9JIN - chains A and L of the 6 polymer chains in the assembly; structure by electron microscopy, 2.56 A resolution.

== Chain A ==
Name: Pro-secreted protein ORF2
From: Rocahepevirus ratti
UniProtKB: A0A3G1TVH2 (A0A3G1TVH2_HEV); residue numbers follow UniProt; this construct covers 447-597
Chain sequence (151 residues; row label = number of the first residue in the row):
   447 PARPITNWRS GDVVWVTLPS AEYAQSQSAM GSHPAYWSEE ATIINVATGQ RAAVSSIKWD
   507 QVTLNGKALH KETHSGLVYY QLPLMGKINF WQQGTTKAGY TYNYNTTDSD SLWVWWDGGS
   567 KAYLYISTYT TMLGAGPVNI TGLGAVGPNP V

== Chain L ==
Name: H4 Fab light chain
From: Homo sapiens
Notes: antibody fragment or engineered binder
Chain sequence (103 residues; numbered 4 to 106; the number before each row is that of its first residue):
     4 MPQVPVSLSA SVGDRVTITC QASQDIGNYL TWSQQKPGKA PKLLIYDASN LQTGVPSRFS
    64 GSGSGTYFTL TISSLQPEDI ATYYCQQYDN VPITFGGGTE VEI
Cystine bridges: Cys23-Cys88

== How chain A and chain L interact ==
Contacting residue pairs (8):
  Asn453(A) - Asp50(L)
  Asn453(A) - Asn53(L)
  Arg455(A) - Tyr32(L)
  Arg455(A) - Asp50(L)  salt bridge
  Arg455(A) - Tyr91(L)
  Asn511(A) - Tyr32(L)  hydrogen bond
  Gly512(A) - Asn31(L)  hydrogen bond (backbone-side chain)
  Lys513(A) - Asn31(L)
Other interface residues (no listed pair), chain A (6 interface residues in all): Pro450
Other interface residues (no listed pair), chain L (7 interface residues in all): Gly30, Tyr49

== In short ==
6 residues of chain A and 7 residues of chain L are in contact, with 2 hydrogen bonds and 1 salt bridge. Among
the polar pairs are Arg455(A)-Asp50(L), Asn511(A)-Tyr32(L) and Gly512(A)-Asn31(L).
Chain A is Pro-secreted protein ORF2 (Rocahepevirus ratti) and chain L is H4 Fab light chain (Homo sapiens);
the structure, Rat hepatitis E virus capsid protein E2s domain in complex with Fab H4, was determined by
electron microscopy together with 9JIE, 9JIF, 9JIG, 9JII, 9JIJ, 9JIK and 3 further entries from the same
study.
